4O3R - chains A and P of the 3 polymer chains in the assembly; structure by X-ray diffraction, 1.62 A resolution.

Chain A:
Name: DNA polymerase eta
From: Homo sapiens
Notes: EC 2.7.7.7
Reference sequence: Q9Y253 (POLH_HUMAN); residue numbers follow UniProt; this construct covers 1-432
Sequence (435 residues; each row starts with the number of its first residue; numbers below 1 keep their minus sign (Gly-2 is residue -2)):
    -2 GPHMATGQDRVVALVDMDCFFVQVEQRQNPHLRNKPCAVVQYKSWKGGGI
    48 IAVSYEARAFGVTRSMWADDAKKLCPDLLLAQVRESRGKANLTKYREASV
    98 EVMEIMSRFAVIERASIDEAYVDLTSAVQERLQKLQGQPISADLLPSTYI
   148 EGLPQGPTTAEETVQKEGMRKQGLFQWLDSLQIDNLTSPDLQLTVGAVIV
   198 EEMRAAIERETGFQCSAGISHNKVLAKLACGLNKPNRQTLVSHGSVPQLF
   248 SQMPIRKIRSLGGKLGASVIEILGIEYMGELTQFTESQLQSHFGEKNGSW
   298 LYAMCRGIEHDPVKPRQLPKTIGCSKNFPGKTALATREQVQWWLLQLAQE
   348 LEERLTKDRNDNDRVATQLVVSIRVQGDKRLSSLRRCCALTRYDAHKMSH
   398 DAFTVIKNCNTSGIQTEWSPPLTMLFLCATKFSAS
Not modelled in the structure: 155-159
Sequence notes: expression tag (-2 to 0)
Ion coordination: Mg2+ site 1: Asp13, Met14, Asp115 (together with 0KX); Mg2+ site 2: Asp115 (together with 0KX) (shared with DA8(P) of chain P)
Small-molecule neighbours: 0KX (2'-deoxy-5'-O-[(R)-hydroxy{[(R)-hydroxy(phosphonooxy)phosphoryl]amino}phosphoryl]cytidine): Asp13, Met14, Asp15, Cys16, Phe17, Phe18, Ile48, Ala49, Tyr52, Arg55, Arg61, Ile114, Asp115, Lys231
Curated features (UniProtKB/Swiss-Prot):
  - binding site (Mg(2+)): Asp13, Met14, Asp115, Glu116
  - binding site (Mn(2+)): Asp13, Met14, Asp115, Glu116
  - binding site (a 2'-deoxyribonucleoside 5'-triphosphate): Arg61
  - natural variant: Val37 (deletion: In XPV), Leu75 (deletion: In XPV), Arg93 (R93P: In XPV), Arg111 (R111H: In XPV), Thr122 (T122P: In XPV), Gly153 (G153D: In a breast cancer sample), Thr191 (T191P: In XPV), Gly263 (G263V: In XPV), Val266 (V266D: In XPV), Gly295 (G295R: In XPV), Arg361 (R361S: In XPV)
  - mutagenesis: Tyr52 (Y52A/F: Reduces DNA polymerase activity; Y52E: Reduces DNA polymerase activity. Increases fidelity of replication and reduces translesion bypass), Arg61 (R61A: Reduces enzymatic activity by two-thirds), Ser62 (S62G: Increased DNA polymerase activity and translesion bypass compared to wild-type), Ala68 (A68S/V: Severe reduction in thymine dimer translesion bypass), Asn324 to Pro326 (Reduces binding to chromatin and to monoubiquitinated PCNA. Abolishes binding to monoubiquitinated PCNA; when associated with 705-E--H-713 Del)
What the authors report for this chain:
  - binding site for 0KX: Arg61
  - binding site for the 12-nt DNA strand: Gln38
  - specificity-determining residues: Arg61 (proposed by the authors, not directly observed)

Chain P:
Molecule: 8-nt DNA strand
Sequence (8 nucleotides; each row starts with the number of its first residue):
     1 AGCGTCAA
Ion coordination: Mg2+: DA8 (together with 0KX) (shared with Asp115(A) of chain A)

Interface between chain A and chain P:
Contacting residue pairs - 23 pairs, chain A then chain P:
  Ser113(A) - DA8(P)  hydrogen bond to the phosphate
  Asp115(A) - DA8(P)  phosphate contact
  Glu116(A) - DA8(P)  sugar contact
  Lys224(A) - DA8(P)  salt bridge to the phosphate
  Ile255(A) - DA7(P)  phosphate contact
  Arg256(A) - DA7(P)  phosphate contact
  Arg256(A) - DA8(P)  salt bridge to the phosphate
  Ser257(A) - DC6(P)  phosphate contact
  Ser257(A) - DA7(P)  hydrogen bond to the phosphate
  Leu258(A) - DA7(P)  hydrogen bond to the phosphate
  Gly259(A) - DA7(P)  hydrogen bond to the phosphate
  Gly260(A) - DC6(P)  phosphate contact
  Gly260(A) - DA7(P)  phosphate contact
  Lys261(A) - DT5(P)  salt bridge to the phosphate
  Lys261(A) - DC6(P)  hydrogen bond to the phosphate
  Leu262(A) - DC6(P)  hydrogen bond to the phosphate
  Arg377(A) - DC3(P)  salt bridge to the phosphate
  Arg377(A) - DG4(P)  salt bridge to the phosphate
  Leu381(A) - DC3(P)  phosphate contact
  Arg382(A) - DG2(P)  sugar contact
  Arg382(A) - DC3(P)  hydrogen bond to the phosphate
  Arg383(A) - DG2(P)  sugar contact
  Cys384(A) - DG2(P)  hydrogen bond to the phosphate
Also at the interface, not in a pair above, chain A (19 interface residues in all): Ile114, Ser380
Also at the interface, not in a pair above, chain P (8 interface residues in all): DA1

In short:
19 residues of chain A and 8 residues of chain P are in contact, with 8 hydrogen bonds and 5 salt bridges.
Polar pairs include Ser113(A)-DA8(P), Ser257(A)-DA7(P) and Leu258(A)-DA7(P). Chain A binds compound 0KX. From
the paper: a binding site for 0KX at Arg61(A); a binding site for the 12-nt DNA strand at Gln38(A).
Here chain A is DNA polymerase eta (Homo sapiens) and chain P is an 8-nt DNA strand. Entry 4O3R (Crystal
structure of human polymerase eta extending an 8-oxog dna lesion: post insertion of 8-oxog-da pair) was
determined by X-ray diffraction, deposited together with 4O3N, 4O3O, 4O3P, 4O3Q and 4O3S.
